PDB entry 3CJI | X-ray diffraction, 2.30 A resolution | chains B and D of the 4 polymer chains in the assembly

[Chain B]
Protein: Polyprotein
From: Seneca valley virus
Notes: fragment: sequence database residues 151-434
UniProtKB: Q155Z9 (Q155Z9_9PICO); residues 1-239 here correspond to UniProt positions 435-673 (UniProt number = residue number + 434)
Chain sequence (239 residues; each row starts with the number of its first residue):
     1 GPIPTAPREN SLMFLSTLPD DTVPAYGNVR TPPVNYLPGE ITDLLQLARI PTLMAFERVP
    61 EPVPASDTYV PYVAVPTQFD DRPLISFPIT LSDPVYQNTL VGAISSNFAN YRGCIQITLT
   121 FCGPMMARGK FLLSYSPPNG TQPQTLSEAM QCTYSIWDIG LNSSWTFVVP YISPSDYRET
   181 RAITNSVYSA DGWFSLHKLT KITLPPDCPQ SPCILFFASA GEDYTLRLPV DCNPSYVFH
Unresolved in the structure: 239
Swiss-Prot annotation at these positions:
  - site: H239 (Cleavage)

[Chain D]
Protein: Polyprotein
From: Seneca valley virus
Notes: fragment: sequence database residues 80-150
UniProtKB: Q155Z9 (Q155Z9_9PICO); the author numbering skips numbers that UniProt does not, so the offset changes along the chain: 1-38 = UniProt 80-117; 40-72 = UniProt 118-150
Chain sequence (71 residues; numbered 1 to 72; 1 number in that range is skipped by the numbering (no residue carries it; nothing is unmodelled there); the number before each row is that of its first residue):
     1 GNVQTTSKND FDSRGNNGNM TFNYYANTYQ NSVDFSTS
    40 SSASGAGPGN SRGGLAGLLT NFSGILNPLG YLK
Unresolved in the structure: 1-13, 40-62
Swiss-Prot annotation at these positions:
  - site: K72 (Cleavage)
  - lipidation: G1 (N-myristoyl glycine)

[How chain B and chain D interact]
Contacting residue pairs (37; chain B residue first):
  T17(B) - N16(D)  hydrogen bond (backbone-side chain)
  L18(B) - N16(D)
  P19(B) - N16(D)
  P19(B) - N17(D)
  P19(B) - G18(D)  hydrogen bond (backbone-backbone)
  P19(B) - N19(D)
  D20(B) - N16(D)
  D20(B) - N19(D)
  D21(B) - N17(D)
  D21(B) - Q30(D)
  T22(B) - Q30(D)
  V23(B) - Y25(D)
  P24(B) - Y25(D)
  P24(B) - Y29(D)
  P24(B) - Q30(D)
  G27(B) - Y29(D)
  N28(B) - T28(D)  hydrogen bond (backbone-backbone)
  N28(B) - Y29(D)
  V29(B) - S32(D)
  V29(B) - V33(D)  hydrogen bond (backbone-backbone)
  R30(B) - T28(D)
  R30(B) - V33(D)
  R30(B) - F35(D)
  T31(B) - S32(D)
  T31(B) - V33(D)  hydrogen bond (backbone-backbone)
  T31(B) - D34(D)  hydrogen bond
  T31(B) - F35(D)  hydrogen bond (backbone-backbone)
  P32(B) - D34(D)
  P32(B) - F35(D)  hydrophobic
  P33(B) - D34(D)
  P33(B) - F35(D)
  P33(B) - T37(D)
  E40(B) - L68(D)
  D43(B) - L65(D)
  Q46(B) - N66(D)
  Q46(B) - L68(D)
  R49(B) - L65(D)
Also at the interface, not in a pair above, chain B (23 interface residues in all): V34, G39, T42, L45
Also at the interface, not in a pair above, chain D (17 interface residues in all): N23

[Summary]
The interface between chain B and chain D involves 23 residues on one side and 17 on the other, with 7
hydrogen bonds. Among the polar pairs are T17(B)-N16(D), T31(B)-D34(D) and P19(B)-G18(D).
Here chain B is Polyprotein and chain D is Polyprotein, both from Seneca valley virus. Entry 3CJI (Structure
of Seneca Valley Virus-001) was determined by X-ray diffraction.
